PDB entry 7NJQ | electron microscopy, 2.67 A resolution | chains L and T of the 20 polymer chains in the assembly

== Chain L (and T) ==
Name: ATP synthase subunit c
Organism: Mycolicibacterium smegmatis (strain ATCC 700084 / mc(2)155)
Notes: chain T of this document is another copy of the same molecule, construct and numbering; everything in this record applies to it too
Reference sequence: A0R205 (A0R205_MYCS2); numbering as in UniProt (aligned over 1-86)
Sequence (86 residues; each row starts with the number of its first residue):
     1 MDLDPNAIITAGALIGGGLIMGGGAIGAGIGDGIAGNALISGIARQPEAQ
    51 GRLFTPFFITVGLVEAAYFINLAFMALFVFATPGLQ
Disordered / not traced: 1-2 (chain T: 1)
Reported in the primary citation:
  - catalytic residues: E65 (proposed by the authors, not directly observed)

== How chain L and chain T interact ==
Contacting residue pairs (72; chain L residue first):
  L3(L) - L3(T)  hydrophobic
  D4(L) - Q86(T)  hydrogen bond
  A7(L) - P5(T)  hydrophobic
  A7(L) - I8(T)
  A7(L) - I9(T)
  T10(L) - I9(T)
  T10(L) - P83(T)
  A11(L) - I8(T)  hydrophobic
  L14(L) - G12(T)
  L14(L) - A13(T)  hydrophobic
  L14(L) - G16(T)
  L14(L) - F78(T)
  L14(L) - T82(T)
  I15(L) - G12(T)
  I15(L) - I15(T)  hydrophobic
  I15(L) - L19(T)
  G18(L) - G16(T)
  G18(L) - L19(T)
  G18(L) - I20(T)
  L19(L) - L19(T)  hydrophobic
  M21(L) - I20(T)  hydrophobic
  M21(L) - N71(T)
  M21(L) - F74(T)  hydrophobic
  G22(L) - I20(T)
  G22(L) - G23(T)
  A25(L) - G24(T)
  A25(L) - G27(T)
  A25(L) - N71(T)
  I26(L) - G23(T)
  I26(L) - I26(T)  hydrophobic
  I26(L) - G27(T)
  G29(L) - G27(T)
  G29(L) - G31(T)
  G29(L) - V64(T)
  I30(L) - I30(T)  hydrophobic
  D32(L) - T60(T)
  D32(L) - L63(T)
  D32(L) - V64(T)
  G33(L) - G31(T)
  G33(L) - I34(T)
  I34(L) - I34(T)
  G36(L) - T60(T)
  N37(L) - I34(T)
  N37(L) - A38(T)
  L39(L) - P56(T)  hydrophobic
  I40(L) - A35(T)
  I40(L) - A38(T)
  I40(L) - L39(T)
  I40(L) - L53(T)
  I40(L) - F57(T)  hydrophobic
  I43(L) - L53(T)  hydrophobic
  I43(L) - P56(T)  hydrophobic
  A44(L) - G42(T)
  A44(L) - Q46(T)
  A44(L) - L53(T)
  R45(L) - R45(T)
  R45(L) - Q46(T)
  P47(L) - Q46(T)
  P47(L) - R52(T)
  E48(L) - R52(T)  salt bridge
  F54(L) - I59(T)  hydrophobic
  V61(L) - L63(T)  hydrophobic
  Y68(L) - A67(T)  hydrogen bond (side chain-backbone)
  Y68(L) - I70(T)
  Y68(L) - N71(T)
  L72(L) - F74(T)  hydrophobic
  M75(L) - F74(T)  hydrophobic
  M75(L) - F78(T)  hydrophobic
  V79(L) - F78(T)  hydrophobic
  V79(L) - P83(T)  hydrophobic
  F80(L) - L77(T)  hydrophobic
  F80(L) - P83(T)  hydrophobic
Interface residues without a listed pair, chain L (41 interface residues in all): N6, I8, G17, S41, Q50, F57, E65
Interface residues without a listed pair, chain T (45 interface residues in all): D2, N37, A49, T55, G84

== Summary ==
41 residues of chain L and 45 residues of chain T are in contact; the contacts include 2 hydrogen bonds and 1
salt bridge. Among the polar pairs are E48(L)-R52(T), D4(L)-Q86(T) and Y68(L)-A67(T). The paper reports the
catalytic residue E65(L).
Chain L and chain T are both ATP synthase subunit c (Mycolicibacterium smegmatis (strain ATCC 700084 /
mc(2)155)); the structure, Mycobacterium smegmatis ATP synthase state 3a, was determined by electron
microscopy (same publication as 7NJK, 7NJL, 7NJM, 7NJN, 7NJO, 7NJP and 20 further entries).
